2HV6 - chain A; structure by X-ray diffraction, 1.90 A resolution.

== Chain A ==
Name: Protein phosphatase 2A, regulatory subunit B
From: Homo sapiens
Reference sequence: Q15257 (PTPA_HUMAN); numbering as in UniProt (aligned over 1-323)
Amino-acid sequence (323 residues; numbered 1 to 323; the number before each row is that of its first residue):
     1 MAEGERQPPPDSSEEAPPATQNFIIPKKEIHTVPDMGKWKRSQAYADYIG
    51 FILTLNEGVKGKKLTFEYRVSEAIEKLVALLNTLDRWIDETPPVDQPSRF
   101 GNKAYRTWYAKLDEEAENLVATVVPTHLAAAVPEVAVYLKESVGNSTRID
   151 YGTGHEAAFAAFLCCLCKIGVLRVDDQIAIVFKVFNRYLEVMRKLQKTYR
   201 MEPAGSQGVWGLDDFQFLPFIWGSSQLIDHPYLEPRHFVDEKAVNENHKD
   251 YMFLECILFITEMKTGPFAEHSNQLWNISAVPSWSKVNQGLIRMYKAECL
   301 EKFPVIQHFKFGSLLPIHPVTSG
Not modelled in the structure: 1-21, 323
Metal / ion sites: Mg2+: G208, D214

== In short ==
The Mg2+ site is built by G208 and D214.
Chain A is Protein phosphatase 2A, regulatory subunit B (Homo sapiens); the structure, Crystal structure of
the phosphotyrosyl phosphatase activator, was determined by X-ray diffraction together with 2HV7 from the same
study.
